2IG9 - chains A and D of the 4 polymer chains in the assembly; structure by X-ray diffraction, 1.90 A resolution.

== Chain A (and D) ==
Molecule: Homoprotocatechuate 2,3-dioxygenase
From: Brevibacterium fuscum
Notes: EC 1.13.11.15; chain D of this document is another copy of the same molecule, construct and numbering; everything in this record applies to it too
UniProtKB: Q45135 (Q45135_9MICO); residues 1-365 here = UniProt positions 1-365
Amino-acid sequence (365 residues; numbered 1 to 365; the number before each row is that of its first residue):
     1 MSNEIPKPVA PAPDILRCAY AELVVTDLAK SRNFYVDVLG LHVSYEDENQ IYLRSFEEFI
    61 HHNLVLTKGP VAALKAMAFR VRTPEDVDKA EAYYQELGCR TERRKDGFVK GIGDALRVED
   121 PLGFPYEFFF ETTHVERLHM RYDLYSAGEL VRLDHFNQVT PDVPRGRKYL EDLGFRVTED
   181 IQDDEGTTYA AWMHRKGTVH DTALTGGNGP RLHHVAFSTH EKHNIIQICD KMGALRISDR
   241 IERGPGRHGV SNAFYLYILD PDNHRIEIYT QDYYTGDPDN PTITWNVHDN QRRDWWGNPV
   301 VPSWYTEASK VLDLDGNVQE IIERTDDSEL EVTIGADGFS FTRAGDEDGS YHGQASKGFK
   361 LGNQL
Disordered / not traced: 1-3, 363-365
Bound ions: Fe2+: His155, His214, Glu267; Ca2+: Asp184, Glu185 (shared with 2 residues of chain B)
Reported in the primary citation:
  - Fe2+ coordination: His155, His214, Glu267
  - catalytic residues: His200 (proposed by the authors, not directly observed)

== How chain A and chain D interact ==
Pairs across the interface (22):
  Met140(A) with Ala234(D)
  Tyr142(A) with Gln227(D), hydrogen bond (backbone-side chain); Asp230(D); Lys231(D); Ala234(D)
  Asp143(A) with Lys231(D); Ala234(D); Leu235(D)
  Tyr145(A) with Ala147(D), hydrophobic; Gln227(D)
  Ala147(A) with Tyr145(D), hydrophobic; Ala147(D)
  His223(A) with His223(D), hydrogen bond
  Gln227(A) with Tyr142(D), hydrogen bond (side chain-backbone); Tyr145(D)
  Asp230(A) with Tyr142(D)
  Lys231(A) with Tyr142(D); Asp143(D)
  Ala234(A) with Met140(D); Tyr142(D); Asp143(D)
  Leu235(A) with Asp143(D)
Other interface residues (no listed pair), chain A (14 interface residues in all): Arg141, Ser146, Glu221
Other interface residues (no listed pair), chain D (14 interface residues in all): Arg141, Ser146, Glu221

== Overview ==
Chain A and chain D each contribute 14 residues to their interface; the contacts include 3 hydrogen bonds.
Among the polar pairs are Tyr142(A)-Gln227(D) and His223(A)-His223(D). His155(A), His214(A) and Glu267(A)
coordinate Fe2+. Asp184(A) and Glu185(A) coordinate Ca2+. From the paper: the catalytic residue His200(A);
Fe2+ coordination by His155(A), His214(A) and Glu267(A).
Both chains are Homoprotocatechuate 2,3-dioxygenase (Brevibacterium fuscum). Entry 2IG9 (Structure of a
full-length Homoprotocatechuate 2,3-Dioxygenase from B. fuscum in a new spacegroup) was determined by X-ray
diffraction, deposited together with 2IGA.
